Entry 7MDT (electron microscopy, 3.60 A resolution); this record covers chains A and C of the 8 polymer chains in the assembly.

# Chain A (and C)
Protein: Surface protein gp120
From: Human immunodeficiency virus 1
Notes: chain C of this document is another copy of the same molecule, construct and numbering; everything in this record applies to it too
Reference sequence: Q2N0S6 (Q2N0S6_9HIV1); the construct lacks a stretch of the UniProt sequence and is renumbered around it, so the offset changes along the chain: 31-141 = UniProt 30-140; 150-185 = UniProt 141-176; 189-309 = UniProt 188-308; 312-323 = UniProt 309-320; 2 more segments
Sequence (513 residues; each row starts with the number of its first residue; note: 14 numbers in that range are skipped by the numbering (no residue carries them; nothing is unmodelled there); a row labelled like 185A-185K holds insertion residues (185A, then the next letters in order); numbers below 1 keep their minus sign (Met-1 is residue -1)):
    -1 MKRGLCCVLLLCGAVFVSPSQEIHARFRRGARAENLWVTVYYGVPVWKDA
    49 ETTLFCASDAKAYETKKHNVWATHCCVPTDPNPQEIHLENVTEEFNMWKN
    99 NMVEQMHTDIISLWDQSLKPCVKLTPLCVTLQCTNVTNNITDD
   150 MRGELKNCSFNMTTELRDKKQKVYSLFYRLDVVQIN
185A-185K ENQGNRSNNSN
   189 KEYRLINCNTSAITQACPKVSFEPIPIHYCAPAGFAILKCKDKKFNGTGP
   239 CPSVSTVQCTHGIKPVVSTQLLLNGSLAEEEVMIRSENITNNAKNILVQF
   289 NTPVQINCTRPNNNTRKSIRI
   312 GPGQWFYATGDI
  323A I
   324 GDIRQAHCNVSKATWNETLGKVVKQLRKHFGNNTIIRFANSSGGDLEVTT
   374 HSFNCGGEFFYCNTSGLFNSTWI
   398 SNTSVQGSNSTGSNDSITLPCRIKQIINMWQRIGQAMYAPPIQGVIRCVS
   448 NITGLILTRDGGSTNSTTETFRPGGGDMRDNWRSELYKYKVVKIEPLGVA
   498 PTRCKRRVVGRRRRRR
Unresolved in the structure: -1 to 32, 58-64, 185A-185K, 398-411, 506-513 (chain C: -1 to 32, 58-65, 185A-185K, 398-411, 458-465, 504-513)
Cystine bridges: Cys54-Cys73, Cys119-Cys205, Cys126-Cys196, Cys131-Cys157, Cys218-Cys247, Cys228-Cys239, Cys296-Cys331, Cys378-Cys445, Cys385-Cys418
Covalently attached groups: N-acetylglucosamine (NAG) linked to Asn88, Asn137, Asn156, Asn160, Asn197, Asn234, Asn262, Asn276, Asn295, Asn301, Asn332, Asn339, Asn355, Asn363, Asn386, Asn392, Asn448, Asn462; glycan linked to Asn133
Differences from the reference sequence: initiating methionine (-1); expression tag (0-30, 512-513); conflict Lys64 (Glu63 in Q2N0S6), Cys73 (Ala72 in Q2N0S6), Trp316 (Ala313 in Q2N0S6), Asn332 (Thr330 in Q2N0S6), Cys501 (Ala498 in Q2N0S6), Arg509 (Glu506 in Q2N0S6), Arg510 (Lys507 in Q2N0S6)

# How chain A and chain C interact
Pairs across the interface (22):
  Glu164(A) - Cys126(C)  hydrogen bond (backbone-side chain)
  Glu164(A) - Cys196(C)
  Leu165(A) - Cys126(C)
  Leu165(A) - Val127(C)
  Leu165(A) - Thr128(C)
  Leu165(A) - Ile184(C)  hydrophobic
  Leu165(A) - Arg192(C)
  Leu165(A) - Cys196(C)  hydrophobic
  Arg166(A) - Pro124(C)  hydrogen bond (side chain-backbone)
  Arg166(A) - Cys126(C)  hydrogen bond (backbone-backbone)
  Arg166(A) - Val127(C)
  Arg166(A) - Asn160(C)  hydrogen bond (side chain-backbone)
  Arg166(A) - Met161(C)
  Arg166(A) - Thr162(C)
  Asp167(A) - Val127(C)
  Asp167(A) - Thr128(C)  hydrogen bond (side chain-backbone)
  Arg308(A) - Asn197(C)  hydrogen bond (side chain-backbone)
  Pro313(A) - Cys196(C)
  Pro313(A) - Thr198(C)
  Pro313(A) - Ser199(C)
  Pro313(A) - Ala200(C)
  Gly314(A) - Thr198(C)
Also at the interface, not in a pair above, chain A (8 interface residues in all): Lys168
Also at the interface, not in a pair above, chain C (15 interface residues in all): Lys169

# In short
The interface between chain A and chain C involves 8 residues on one side and 15 on the other; the contacts
include 6 hydrogen bonds. Polar pairs include Glu164(A)-Cys126(C), Arg166(A)-Pro124(C) and
Arg166(A)-Asn160(C).
Chain A and chain C are both Surface protein gp120 (Human immunodeficiency virus 1); the structure, BG505
SOSIP.v5.2 in complex with the monoclonal antibody Rh4O9.8 (as Fab fragment), was determined by electron
microscopy (same publication as 7MDU and 7MEP).
